PDB entry 1WAF | X-ray diffraction, 3.20 A resolution | chain A

== Chain A ==
Name: DNA polymerase
Organism: Enterobacteria phage RB69
Notes: EC 2.7.7.7
UniProtKB: Q38087 (DPOL_BPR69); residue numbers follow UniProt; this construct covers 1-903
Chain sequence (903 residues; each row starts with the number of its first residue):
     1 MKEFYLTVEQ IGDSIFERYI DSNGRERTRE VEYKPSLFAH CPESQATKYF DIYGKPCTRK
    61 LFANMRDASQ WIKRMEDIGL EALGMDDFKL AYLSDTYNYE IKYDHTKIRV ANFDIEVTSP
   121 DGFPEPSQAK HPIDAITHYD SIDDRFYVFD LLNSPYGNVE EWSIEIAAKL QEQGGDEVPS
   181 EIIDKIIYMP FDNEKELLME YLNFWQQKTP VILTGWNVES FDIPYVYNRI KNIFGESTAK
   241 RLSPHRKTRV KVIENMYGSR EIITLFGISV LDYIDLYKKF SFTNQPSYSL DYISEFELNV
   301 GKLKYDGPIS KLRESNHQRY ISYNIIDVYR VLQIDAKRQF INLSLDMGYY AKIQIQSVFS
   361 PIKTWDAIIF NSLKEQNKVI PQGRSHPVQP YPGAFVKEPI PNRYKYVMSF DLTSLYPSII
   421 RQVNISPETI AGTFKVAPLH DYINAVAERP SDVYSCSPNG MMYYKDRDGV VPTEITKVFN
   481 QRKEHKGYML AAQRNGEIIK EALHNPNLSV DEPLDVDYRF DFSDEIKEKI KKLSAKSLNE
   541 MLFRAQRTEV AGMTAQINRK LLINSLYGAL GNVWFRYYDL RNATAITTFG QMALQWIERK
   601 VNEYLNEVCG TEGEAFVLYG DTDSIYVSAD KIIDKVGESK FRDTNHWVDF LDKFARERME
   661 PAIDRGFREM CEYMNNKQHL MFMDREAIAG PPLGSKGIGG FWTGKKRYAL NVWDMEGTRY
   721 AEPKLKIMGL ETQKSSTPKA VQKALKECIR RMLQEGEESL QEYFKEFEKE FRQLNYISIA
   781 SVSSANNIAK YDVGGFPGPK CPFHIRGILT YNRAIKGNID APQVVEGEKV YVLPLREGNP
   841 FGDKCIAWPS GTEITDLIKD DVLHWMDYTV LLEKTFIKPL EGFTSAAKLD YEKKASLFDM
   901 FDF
Swiss-Prot annotation at these positions:
  - region: Thr248 to Thr264 (Beta hairpin), Lys705 to Tyr708 (Binding of DNA in B-conformation), Leu897 to Phe903 (Interaction with the polymerase clamp)
  - binding site (Mg(2+)): Asp114, Glu116, Asp222, Asp327, Asp411, Leu412, Asp623
  - binding site (substrate): Ser414 to Tyr416, Arg482, Lys560
  - site: Asp621 (Optimization of metal coordination by the polymerase active site), Lys706 (Optimization of metal coordination by the polymerase active site), Asp714 (Essential for viral replication)
  - mutagenesis: Asp222 (D222A: Complete loss of 3'-5' exonuclease activity), Asp327 (D327A: Complete loss of 3'-5' exonuclease activity), Leu415 (L415A/G: Decreases base selectivity by several hundred fold; L415G/F: Increased misinsertion, increased mismatch extension and inefficient proofreading; L415M: No effect on base selectivity), Leu561 (L561A: No effect on the ability to recognize damaged DNA. Increase in probability of nucleotide incorporation), Ser565 (S565G: Increased incorporation efficiency of correct dNMPs; when associated with A-567), Tyr567 (Y567A: Inserts both dCMP and dAMP opposite 8-oxoG rapidly and with equal efficiency. 100-fold increase of dAMP and dGMP when situated opposite guanidinohydantoin ...), Asp621 (D621A: Drastic decrease in the efficiency of incorporation of dGMP), Lys706 (K706A: Almost complete loss of polymerase activity), Asp714 (D714A: Complete loss of viral replication)
Residues lining bound ligands: guanosine (GMP): Tyr33, Ser36, Phe38, Gly84, Met85, Ala91, Ser94, Asp95, Phe370, Leu373, Lys374, Asn377, Lys378, Val379, Ile380

== Overview ==
Chain A binds guanosine. Curated annotation (UniProt) lists 7 Mg2+-binding residues, 5 substrate-binding
residues and 9 mutagenesis sites.
Chain A is DNA polymerase (Enterobacteria phage RB69); the structure, DNA polymerase from bacteriophage RB69,
was determined by X-ray diffraction, deposited together with 1WAJ.
